Entry 8GTO (electron microscopy, 3.20 A resolution); this record covers chains A and C of the 9 polymer chains in the assembly.

# Chain A (and C)
Protein: Spike glycoprotein
From: Severe acute respiratory syndrome coronavirus 2
Notes: chain C of this document is another copy of the same molecule, construct and numbering; everything in this record applies to it too
Reference sequence: P0DTC2 (SPIKE_SARS2); numbering as in UniProt; present here: 1-68, 71-1273
Sequence (1271 residues; row label = number of the first residue in the row; note: 2 numbers in that range are skipped by the numbering (no residue carries them; nothing is unmodelled there)):
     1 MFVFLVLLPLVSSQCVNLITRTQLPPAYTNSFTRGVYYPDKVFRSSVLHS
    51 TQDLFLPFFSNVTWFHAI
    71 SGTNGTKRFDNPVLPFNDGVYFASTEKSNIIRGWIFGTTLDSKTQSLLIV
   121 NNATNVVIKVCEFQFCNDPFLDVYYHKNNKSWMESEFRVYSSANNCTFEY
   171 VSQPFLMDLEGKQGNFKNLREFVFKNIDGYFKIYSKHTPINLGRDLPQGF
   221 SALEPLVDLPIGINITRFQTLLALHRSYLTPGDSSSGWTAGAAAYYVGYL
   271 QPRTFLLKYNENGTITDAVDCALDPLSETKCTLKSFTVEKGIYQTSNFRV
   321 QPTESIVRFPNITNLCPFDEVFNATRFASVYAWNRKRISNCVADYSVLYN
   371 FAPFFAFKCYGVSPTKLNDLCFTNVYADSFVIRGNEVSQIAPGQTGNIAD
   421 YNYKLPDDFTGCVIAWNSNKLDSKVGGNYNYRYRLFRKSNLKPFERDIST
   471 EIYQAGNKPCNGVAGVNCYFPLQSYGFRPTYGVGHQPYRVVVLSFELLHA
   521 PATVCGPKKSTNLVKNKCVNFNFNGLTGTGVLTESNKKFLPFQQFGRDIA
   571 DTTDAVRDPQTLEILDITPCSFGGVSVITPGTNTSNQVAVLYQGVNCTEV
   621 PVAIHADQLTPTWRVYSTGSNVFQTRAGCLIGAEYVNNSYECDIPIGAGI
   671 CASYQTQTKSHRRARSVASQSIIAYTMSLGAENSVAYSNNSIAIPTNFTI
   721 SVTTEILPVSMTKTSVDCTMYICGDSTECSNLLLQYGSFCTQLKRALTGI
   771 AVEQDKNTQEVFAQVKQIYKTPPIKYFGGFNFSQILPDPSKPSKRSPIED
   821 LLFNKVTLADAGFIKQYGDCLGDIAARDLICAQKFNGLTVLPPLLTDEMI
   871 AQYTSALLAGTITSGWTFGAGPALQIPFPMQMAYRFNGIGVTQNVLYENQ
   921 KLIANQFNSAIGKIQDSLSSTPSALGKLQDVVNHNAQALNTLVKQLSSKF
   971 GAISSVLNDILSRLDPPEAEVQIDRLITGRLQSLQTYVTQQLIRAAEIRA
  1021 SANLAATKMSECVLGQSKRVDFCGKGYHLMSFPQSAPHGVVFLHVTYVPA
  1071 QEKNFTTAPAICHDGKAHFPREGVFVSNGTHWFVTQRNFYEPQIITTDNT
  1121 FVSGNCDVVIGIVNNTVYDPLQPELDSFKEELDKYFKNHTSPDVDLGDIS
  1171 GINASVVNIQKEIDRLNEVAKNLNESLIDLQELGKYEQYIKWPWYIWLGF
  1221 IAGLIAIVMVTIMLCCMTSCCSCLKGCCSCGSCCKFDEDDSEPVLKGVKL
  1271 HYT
Disordered / not traced: 1-24, 71-77, 145-152, 179-185, 247-257, 622-639, 677-689, 827-853, 940-943, 1147-1273
Construct notes: variant Ile19 (Thr in P0DTC2), Asp142 (Gly in P0DTC2), Gly213 (Val in P0DTC2), Asp339 (Gly in P0DTC2), Phe371 (Ser in P0DTC2), Pro373 (Ser in P0DTC2), Phe375 (Ser in P0DTC2), Ala376 (Thr in P0DTC2), Asn405 (Asp in P0DTC2), Ser408 (Arg in P0DTC2), Asn417 (Lys in P0DTC2), Lys440 (Asn in P0DTC2), Arg452 (Leu in P0DTC2), Asn477 (Ser in P0DTC2), Lys478 (Thr in P0DTC2), Ala484 (Glu in P0DTC2), Val486 (Phe in P0DTC2), Arg498 (Gln in P0DTC2), Tyr501 (Asn in P0DTC2), His505 (Tyr in P0DTC2), Gly614 (Asp in P0DTC2), Tyr655 (His in P0DTC2), Lys679 (Asn in P0DTC2), His681 (Pro in P0DTC2), Lys764 (Asn in P0DTC2), Tyr796 (Asp in P0DTC2), Pro817 (Phe in P0DTC2), Pro892 (Ala in P0DTC2), Pro899 (Ala in P0DTC2), Pro942 (Ala in P0DTC2), His954 (Gln in P0DTC2), Lys969 (Asn in P0DTC2), Pro986 (Lys in P0DTC2), Pro987 (Val in P0DTC2)
Cystine bridges: Cys131-Cys166, Cys291-Cys301, Cys336-Cys361, Cys379-Cys432, Cys391-Cys525, Cys480-Cys488, Cys538-Cys590, Cys617-Cys649, Cys743-Cys749, Cys1032-Cys1043, Cys1082-Cys1126
Covalently attached groups: N-acetylglucosamine (NAG) linked to Asn61, Asn122, Asn165, Asn234, Asn282, Asn331, Asn343, Asn603, Asn616, Asn657, Asn709, Asn717, Asn801, Asn1074, Asn1098, Asn1134
Swiss-Prot annotation at these positions:
  - region: Asn280 to Cys301 (Putative superantigen), Asn448 to Tyr451, Tyr453 to Phe456 (Immunodominant HLA epitope recognized by the CD8+), Ser816 to Tyr837 (Fusion peptide 1), Lys835 to Phe855 (Fusion peptide 2), Asp1163 to Glu1202 (Heptad repeat 2)
  - motif: Met1237 to Cys1241 (Binding to host endocytosis trafficking protein SNX27), Asp1257 to Glu1262 (Diacidic ER export motif (host COPII)), Ser1261 to Gly1267 (Binding to host plasma membrane localising/FERM domain proteins), Lys1269 to Thr1273 (KxHxx, ER retrieval signal (COPI))
  - site (Cleavage): Arg685, Ser686, Arg815, Ser816
  - lipidation (S-palmitoyl cysteine): Cys1235, Cys1236, Cys1240, Cys1241, Cys1243, Cys1247, Cys1248, Cys1250, Cys1253, Cys1254
  - glycosylation: Asn17 (N-linked (GlcNAc...) (complex) asparagine), Asn61 (N-linked (GlcNAc...) (hybrid) asparagine), Asn74 (N-linked (GlcNAc...) (complex) asparagine), Asn122 (N-linked (GlcNAc...) (hybrid) asparagine), Asn149 (N-linked (GlcNAc...) (complex) asparagine), Asn165 (N-linked (GlcNAc...) (complex) asparagine), Asn234 (N-linked (GlcNAc...) (high mannose) asparagine), Asn282 (N-linked (GlcNAc...) (complex) asparagine), Thr323 (O-linked (GalNAc) threonine), Ser325 (O-linked (HexNAc...) serine), Asn331 (N-linked (GlcNAc...) (complex) asparagine), Asn343 (N-linked (GlcNAc...) (complex) asparagine), Asn603 (N-linked (GlcNAc...) (hybrid) asparagine), Asn616 (N-linked (GlcNAc...) (complex) asparagine), Asn657 (N-linked (GlcNAc...) (complex) asparagine), Thr676 (O-linked (GlcNAc...) threonine), Thr678 (O-linked (GlcNAc...) threonine), Asn709 (N-linked (GlcNAc...) (high mannose) asparagine), Asn717 (N-linked (GlcNAc...) (hybrid) asparagine), Asn801 (N-linked (GlcNAc...) (hybrid) asparagine) and 6 more in UniProt
  - natural variant: Leu5 (L5F: In strain: Iota/B.1.526), Ser13 (S13I: In strain: Epsilon/B.1.427/B.1.429), Leu18 (L18F: In strain: Beta/B.1.351, Gamma/P.1 and 1 more), Thr20 (T20N: In strain: Gamma/P.1), Leu24 to Ala27 (sequence variant, change not given here; In strain: Omicron/BA.2, Omicron/BA.2.12.1 and 6 more), Pro26 (P26S: In strain: Gamma/P.1), Gln52 (Q52H: In strain: Omicron/EG.5.1), Ala67 (A67V: In strain: Eta/B.1.525, Omicron/BA.1), Gly75 (G75V: In strain: Lambda/C.37), Thr76 (T76I: In strain: Lambda/C.37), Asp80 (D80A: In strain: Beta/B.1.351), Val83 (V83A: In strain: Omicron/XBB.1.5, Omicron/EG.5.1), 79 further natural variant entries in UniProt
  - mutagenesis: Asn121 (N121Q: Partial loss of biliverdin affinity), Arg190 (R190K: Partial loss of biliverdin affinity), Asn234 (N234Q: Increased resistance to neutralizing antibodies), Asn331 (N331Q: Reduced viral infectivity), Asn343 (N343Q: Reduced viral infectivity), Tyr453 (Y453F: Decreased HLA binding to NF9 epitope. Increased binding affinity to human ACE2), Ala475 (A475V: Increased resistance to neutralizing antibodies), Val483 (V483A: Increased resistance to neutralizing antibodies), Phe490 (F490L: Increased resistance to neutralizing antibodies and human covalescent sera neutralization), Gln493 (Q493N: Reduced host ACE2-binding affinity in vitro; Q493Y: Reduced host ACE2-binding affinity in vitro), His519 (H519P: Increased resistance to human covalescent sera neutralization), Ser673 (S673A: No effect on O-glycosylation by host GALNT1), 8 further mutagenesis entries in UniProt
What the authors report for this chain:
  - conformationally variable residues: Phe490

# Chain A / chain C interface
Pairs across the interface - 135 pairs, chain A then chain C:
  Tyr38(A) - Leu560(C)
  Lys41(A) - His519(C)  hydrogen bond (backbone-side chain)
  Lys41(A) - Phe562(C)
  Lys41(A) - Gln563(C)
  Val42(A) - Gln563(C)  hydrogen bond (backbone-side chain)
  Val42(A) - Phe565(C)
  Phe43(A) - Lys557(C)
  Phe43(A) - Lys558(C)
  Phe43(A) - Phe559(C)  hydrophobic
  Phe43(A) - Gln563(C)
  Phe43(A) - Phe565(C)  hydrogen bond (backbone-backbone)
  Phe43(A) - Gly566(C)
  Phe43(A) - Arg567(C)  hydrogen bond (backbone-backbone)
  Val47(A) - Ile569(C)  hydrophobic
  Tyr200(A) - Asn394(C)  hydrogen bond
  Pro225(A) - Phe562(C)
  Pro230(A) - Arg357(C)  hydrogen bond (backbone-side chain)
  Ile231(A) - Arg357(C)
  Gly232(A) - Arg357(C)
  Asn282(A) - Lys558(C)
  Pro373(A) - Asn417(C)
  Gly413(A) - Pro987(C)
  Asp427(A) - Pro986(C)
  Asp427(A) - Pro987(C)
  Asp737(A) - Asn317(C)  hydrogen bond
  Met740(A) - Arg319(C)
  Asp745(A) - Thr549(C)
  Gln755(A) - Ser968(C)
  Gln755(A) - Gly971(C)
  Tyr756(A) - Arg995(C)  hydrogen bond
  Gly757(A) - Ser968(C)
  Phe759(A) - Gln965(C)
  Gln762(A) - Thr961(C)
  Gln762(A) - Gln965(C)
  Gln762(A) - Gln1010(C)  hydrogen bond
  Arg765(A) - Gln957(C)
  Lys786(A) - Gly700(C)
  Lys786(A) - Ala701(C)
  Gln787(A) - Ala701(C)
  Gln787(A) - Asn703(C)
  Ile788(A) - Leu699(C)  hydrophobic
  Ile788(A) - Gly700(C)
  Ile788(A) - Ala701(C)  hydrogen bond (backbone-backbone)
  Ile788(A) - Glu702(C)
  Ile788(A) - Asn703(C)  hydrogen bond (backbone-backbone)
  Tyr789(A) - Asn703(C)
  Lys790(A) - Glu702(C)  salt bridge
  Lys790(A) - Asn703(C)
  Phe797(A) - Tyr707(C)  hydrophobic
  Lys854(A) - Gly614(C)  hydrogen bond (side chain-backbone)
  Phe855(A) - Phe592(C)
  Leu861(A) - Gln613(C)
  Pro862(A) - Ala647(C)  hydrophobic
  Pro863(A) - Gly667(C)
  Pro863(A) - Ala668(C)  hydrogen bond (backbone-backbone)
  Leu864(A) - Pro665(C)  hydrophobic
  Leu864(A) - Ile666(C)
  Leu864(A) - Gly667(C)
  Leu864(A) - Ala668(C)  hydrogen bond (backbone-backbone)
  Leu864(A) - Gly669(C)  hydrogen bond (backbone-backbone)
  Leu865(A) - Met697(C)  hydrophobic
  Thr866(A) - Arg646(C)
  Thr866(A) - Ala668(C)
  Thr866(A) - Gly669(C)
  Met869(A) - Gly669(C)
  Met869(A) - Thr696(C)
  Met869(A) - Met697(C)  hydrophobic
  Met869(A) - Leu699(C)
  Gln872(A) - Leu699(C)
  Tyr873(A) - Leu699(C)
  Thr883(A) - Val705(C)
  Thr883(A) - Tyr707(C)
  Trp886(A) - Tyr1047(C)
  Ala890(A) - Tyr1047(C)  hydrophobic
  Ala890(A) - Val1068(C)
  Ala890(A) - Pro1069(C)
  Pro892(A) - Pro1069(C)
  Pro892(A) - Glu1072(C)
  Leu894(A) - Ala713(C)
  Leu894(A) - Pro715(C)
  Leu894(A) - Glu1072(C)
  Gln895(A) - Ala706(C)
  Gln895(A) - Ser711(C)
  Gln895(A) - Ile712(C)
  Gln895(A) - Ala713(C)  hydrogen bond (backbone-backbone)
  Gln895(A) - Asn1074(C)
  Ile896(A) - Tyr707(C)
  Ile896(A) - Ser711(C)
  Ile896(A) - Ile712(C)  hydrophobic
  Pro897(A) - Tyr707(C)  hydrophobic
  Pro897(A) - Asn709(C)
  Pro897(A) - Ser711(C)
  Pro897(A) - Thr1077(C)
  Phe898(A) - Tyr707(C)  hydrogen bond (backbone-side chain)
  Met900(A) - Thr1077(C)
  Met900(A) - Val1094(C)  hydrophobic
  Tyr904(A) - Gly1093(C)
  Tyr904(A) - Val1094(C)
  Tyr904(A) - Arg1107(C)
  Thr912(A) - Phe1121(C)
  Gln913(A) - Pro1090(C)  hydrogen bond (side chain-backbone)
  Asn914(A) - Phe1089(C)
  Asn914(A) - Ser1123(C)  hydrogen bond
  Tyr917(A) - Pro1079(C)  hydrophobic
  Tyr917(A) - Phe1089(C)  hydrophobic
  Tyr917(A) - Val1128(C)
  Tyr917(A) - Val1129(C)
  Glu918(A) - Ser1123(C)  hydrogen bond
  Glu918(A) - Val1128(C)
  Gln920(A) - Ile1130(C)
  Lys921(A) - Ile1130(C)
  Ser967(A) - Asp571(C)
  Asn978(A) - Thr547(C)  hydrogen bond
  Asp979(A) - Thr547(C)  hydrogen bond
  Leu981(A) - Lys386(C)
  Ser982(A) - Lys386(C)
  Arg983(A) - Gly381(C)  hydrogen bond (side chain-backbone)
  Arg983(A) - Lys386(C)
  Arg983(A) - Leu390(C)
  Leu984(A) - Gly381(C)
  Leu984(A) - Ser383(C)
  Leu984(A) - Lys386(C)  hydrogen bond (backbone-side chain)
  Asp985(A) - Ser383(C)  hydrogen bond
  Thr998(A) - Arg995(C)  hydrogen bond
  Ile1013(A) - Ile1013(C)  hydrophobic
  Arg1019(A) - Glu1017(C)  salt bridge
  Thr1027(A) - Arg1039(C)
  Ser1030(A) - Val1040(C)
  Ser1030(A) - Asp1041(C)  hydrogen bond
  Glu1031(A) - Arg1039(C)  salt bridge
  Glu1031(A) - Val1040(C)
  Arg1039(A) - Arg1039(C)
  Glu1111(A) - Ser1123(C)
  Gln1113(A) - Val1122(C)
  Glu1144(A) - Leu1141(C)
Interface residues without a listed pair, chain A (100 interface residues in all): Asp40, Arg44, Ser45, Asp198, Gly199, Glu224, Thr385, Pro412, Ser758, Lys764, Pro792, Gly857, Leu858, Gly889, Gly891, Pro899, Asn907, Val963, Asp994, Gln1005, Thr1009, Ala1016, Leu1034, Gly1035
Interface residues without a listed pair, chain C (107 interface residues in all): Gln314, Thr315, Val382, Tyr396, Asn460, Gly548, Gln564, Ala570, Cys662, Ile670, Ser704, Ser708, Asn710, Ile714, Lys969, Phe970, Asp985, Gln1002, Ser1003, Thr1006, Thr1009, Lys1045, Gly1046, Ala1078, Glu1092, Gly1124

# Summary
Chain A and chain C form an interface of 100 and 107 residues respectively, with 27 hydrogen bonds and 3 salt
bridges. Polar pairs include Lys790(A)-Glu702(C), Arg1019(A)-Glu1017(C) and Glu1031(A)-Arg1039(C). From
UniProt: 21 mutagenesis sites on chain A. From the paper: conformational variability at Phe490(A).
Chain A and chain C are both Spike glycoprotein (Severe acute respiratory syndrome coronavirus 2); the
structure, cryo-EM structure of Omicron BA.5 S protein in complex with XGv282, was determined by electron
microscopy together with 8GTP and 8GTQ from the same study.
